PDB entry 7P5M | electron microscopy, 3.92 A resolution | chains A and B

== Chain A (and B) ==
Protein: Protein tweety homolog 2
From: Homo sapiens
Notes: chain B of this document is another copy of the same molecule, construct and numbering; everything in this record applies to it too
UniProtKB: Q9BSA4 (TTYH2_HUMAN); numbering as in UniProt (aligned over 2-534)
Chain sequence (541 residues; row label = number of the first residue in the row):
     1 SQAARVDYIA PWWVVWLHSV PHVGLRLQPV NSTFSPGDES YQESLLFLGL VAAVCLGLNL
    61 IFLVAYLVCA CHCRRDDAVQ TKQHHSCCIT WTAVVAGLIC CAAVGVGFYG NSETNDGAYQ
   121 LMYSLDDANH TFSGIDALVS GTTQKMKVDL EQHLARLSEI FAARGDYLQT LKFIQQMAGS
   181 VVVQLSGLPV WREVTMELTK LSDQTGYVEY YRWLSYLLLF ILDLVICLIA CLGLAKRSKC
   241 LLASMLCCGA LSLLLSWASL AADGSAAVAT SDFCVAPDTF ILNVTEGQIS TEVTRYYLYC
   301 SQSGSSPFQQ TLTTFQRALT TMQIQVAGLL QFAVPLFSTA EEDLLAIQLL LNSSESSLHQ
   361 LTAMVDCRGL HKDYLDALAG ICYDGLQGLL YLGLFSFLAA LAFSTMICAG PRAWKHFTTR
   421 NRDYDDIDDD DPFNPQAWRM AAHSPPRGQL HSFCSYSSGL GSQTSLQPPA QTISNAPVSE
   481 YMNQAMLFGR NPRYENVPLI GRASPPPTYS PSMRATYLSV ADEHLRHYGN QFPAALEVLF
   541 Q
Disordered / not traced: 1-5, 71-87, 417-541
Disulfide bonds: Cys274-Cys382, Cys300-Cys367
Covalent attachments: N-acetylglucosamine (NAG) linked to Asn31, Asn129, Asn283, Asn352
Differences from the reference sequence: expression tag (1, 535-541)
UniProt features mapped onto this chain:
  - motif: Arg164 to Asp166 (RGD), Pro506 to Tyr509 (PY-motif)
  - binding site (Ca(2+)): Glu113, Asp116
  - site: Arg164 (Essential for the formation of the channel-pore)
  - modified residue: Thr199 (Phosphothreonine), Ser504 (Phosphoserine)
  - glycosylation: Asn31 (N-linked (GlcNAc...) asparagine), Asn129 (N-linked (GlcNAc) asparagine), Asn283 (N-linked (GlcNAc...) asparagine), Asn352 (N-linked (GlcNAc) asparagine)
  - mutagenesis: Asn31 (N31Q: Loss of glycosylation. No effect on cell membrane localization, increased ubiquitination and significant decrease in protein levels; when associated with Q-129; Q-283 and Q-352), Asn129 (N129Q: Loss of glycosylation. No effect on cell membrane localization, increased ubiquitination and significant decrease in protein levels; when associated with Q-31; Q-283 and Q-352), Asn283 (N283Q: Loss of glycosylation. No effect on cell membrane localization, increased ubiquitination and significant decrease in protein levels; when associated with Q-31; Q-129 and Q-352), Asn352 (N352Q: Loss of glycosylation. No effect on cell membrane localization, increased ubiquitination and significant decrease in protein levels; when associated with Q-31; Q-129 and Q-283), Ser444 (S444A: No effect on interaction with NEDD4L and NEDD4L-mediated ubiquitination), Ser504 (S504A: No effect on interaction with NEDD4L and NEDD4L-mediated ubiquitination), Tyr509 (Y509F: Loss of interaction with NEDD4L and almost complete loss of NEDD4L-mediated ubiquitination. A 3-fold increase in its expression in the cell membrane and a 1.5-fold increase in protein levels), Ser510 (S510A: Reduced interaction with NEDD4L and reduced NEDD4L-mediated ubiquitination. A 2-fold increase in its expression in the cell membrane and a 1.5-fold increase in protein levels)

== How chain A and chain B interact ==
Residue-residue contacts (50):
  Leu98(A) - Leu228(B)  hydrophobic
  Cys101(A) - Cys101(B)  hydrogen bond
  Tyr123(A) - Lys372(B)
  Tyr123(A) - Asp376(B)  hydrogen bond
  Asp127(A) - Lys372(B)  salt bridge
  Thr131(A) - Arg368(B)
  Gln302(A) - Gln360(B)  hydrogen bond (backbone-side chain)
  Gln309(A) - Asn352(B)
  Gln309(A) - Ser356(B)
  Gln309(A) - His359(B)
  Leu312(A) - His359(B)
  Thr313(A) - Glu355(B)  hydrogen bond
  Thr313(A) - His359(B)
  Gln316(A) - Gln316(B)
  Gln316(A) - Thr320(B)
  Gln316(A) - Glu355(B)  hydrogen bond
  Gln316(A) - His359(B)
  Arg317(A) - Thr320(B)
  Arg317(A) - Gln323(B)  hydrogen bond
  Thr320(A) - Gln316(B)
  Thr320(A) - Arg317(B)
  Gln323(A) - Arg317(B)
  Asn352(A) - Gln309(B)
  Glu355(A) - Thr313(B)
  Glu355(A) - Gln316(B)  hydrogen bond
  Ser356(A) - Gln309(B)
  His359(A) - Gln309(B)
  His359(A) - Leu312(B)
  His359(A) - Thr313(B)
  His359(A) - Gln316(B)
  His359(A) - Thr362(B)
  Gln360(A) - Gln302(B)  hydrogen bond (side chain-backbone)
  Thr362(A) - His359(B)
  Thr362(A) - Thr362(B)
  Thr362(A) - Ala363(B)
  Ala363(A) - Thr362(B)
  Ala363(A) - Ala363(B)  hydrophobic
  Ala363(A) - Asp366(B)
  Ala363(A) - Arg368(B)
  Met364(A) - Arg368(B)
  Asp366(A) - Ala363(B)
  Arg368(A) - Thr131(B)  hydrogen bond
  Arg368(A) - Ala363(B)
  Arg368(A) - Met364(B)
  Lys372(A) - Tyr123(B)
  Lys372(A) - Asp127(B)  salt bridge
  Lys372(A) - Lys372(B)
  Lys372(A) - Asp373(B)  salt bridge
  Asp373(A) - Lys372(B)  salt bridge
  Asp376(A) - Tyr123(B)  hydrogen bond
Also at the interface, not in a pair above, chain A (34 interface residues in all): Trp91, Tyr109, Ser112, Asp116, Leu228, Ala235, Leu358, Gly369
Also at the interface, not in a pair above, chain B (36 interface residues in all): Trp91, Leu98, Tyr109, Ser112, Asp116, Ala235, Ser303, Gly304, Ile324, Gly369

== Overview ==
Chain A and chain B form an interface of 34 and 36 residues respectively, with 10 hydrogen bonds and 4 salt
bridges. Polar contacts include Asp127(A)-Lys372(B), Lys372(A)-Asp373(B) and Cys101(A)-Cys101(B). Covalently
linked N-acetylglucosamine: at Asn31(A), Asn129(A), Asn283(A) and Asn352(A).
Chain A and chain B are both Protein tweety homolog 2 (Homo sapiens); the structure, Cryo-EM structure of
human TTYH2 in lipid nanodiscs, was determined by electron microscopy together with 7P54, 7P5C and 7P5J from
the same study.
